8TTA - chains A and E of the 3 polymer chains in the assembly; structure by X-ray diffraction, 3.46 A resolution.

# Chain A
Protein: Vacuolar protein sorting-associated protein 29
Organism: Mus musculus
UniProt: Q9QZ88 (VPS29_MOUSE); residue numbers follow UniProt; this construct covers 1-182
Sequence (192 residues; row label = number of the first residue in the row; numbers below 1 keep their minus sign (Gly-9 is residue -9)):
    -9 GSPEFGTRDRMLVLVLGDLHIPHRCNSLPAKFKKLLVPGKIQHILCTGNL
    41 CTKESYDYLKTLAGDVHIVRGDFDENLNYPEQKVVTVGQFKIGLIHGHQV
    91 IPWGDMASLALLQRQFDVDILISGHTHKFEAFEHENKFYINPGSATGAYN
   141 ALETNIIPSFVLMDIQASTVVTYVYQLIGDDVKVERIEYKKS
Unresolved in the structure: -9 to -1
Construct notes: expression tag (-9 to 0)
UniProt features mapped onto this chain:
  - modified residue: Lys50 (N6-acetyllysine)
  - mutagenesis: Asn39 (N39D: Decreases interaction with VPS35), Val90 (V90D: Decreases interaction with VPS35), Ile91 (I91S: Disrupts interaction with VPS35), Leu152 (L152E: Disrupts interaction with ANKRD27)

# Chain E
Protein: Ser-asn-ile-phe-asp-asp-pro-leu-asn-ala-phe-gly-gly-gln
UniProt: Q641Q2 (WAC2A_HUMAN); numbering as in UniProt (aligned over 1328-1341)
Sequence (14 residues; numbered 1328 to 1341; the number before each row is that of its first residue):
  1328 SNIFDDPLNAFGGQ
Unresolved in the structure: 1328-1330, 1338-1341
UniProt features mapped onto this chain:
  - motif: Ile1330 to Phe1338 (LFa 21)

# Chain A / chain E interface
Pairs across the interface (13; chain A residue first):
  Leu2(A) with Pro1334(E), hydrophobic
  Leu25(A) with Leu1335(E); Asn1336(E)
  Lys30(A) with Pro1334(E), hydrogen bond (side chain-backbone); Leu1335(E)
  Leu152(A) with Pro1334(E), hydrophobic
  Tyr163(A) with Phe1331(E), hydrophobic
  Tyr165(A) with Asp1333(E), hydrogen bond; Pro1334(E); Leu1335(E)
  Val174(A) with Phe1331(E), hydrophobic
  Glu175(A) with Phe1331(E)
  Arg176(A) with Phe1331(E)
Interface residues without a listed pair, chain A (10 interface residues in all): Phe150
Interface residues without a listed pair, chain E (6 interface residues in all): Asp1332

# In short
10 residues of chain A face 6 of chain E across their interface; the contacts include 2 hydrogen bonds. Among
the polar pairs are Lys30(A)-Pro1334(E) and Tyr165(A)-Asp1333(E). UniProt lists 4 mutagenesis sites on chain
A.
Chain A is Vacuolar protein sorting-associated protein 29 (Mus musculus) and chain E is
Ser-asn-ile-phe-asp-asp-pro-leu-asn-ala-phe-gly-gly-gln; the structure, Structure of retromer VPS29-VPS35
(483-796) complexed with Fam21A repeat 21 (1328-1341), was determined by X-ray diffraction (same publication
as 8TTC, 8TTD, 8TTT, 8TTU and 8TTV).
